PDB entry 7WTM | electron microscopy, 3.50 A resolution | chains C2 and SO of the 17 polymer chains in the assembly

Chain C2:
Molecule: 18S rRNA
Source organism: Saccharomyces cerevisiae
Sequence (1800 nucleotides; row label = number of the first residue in the row):
     1 UAUCUGGUUG AUCCUGCCAG UAGUCAUAUG CUUGUCUCAA AGAUUAAGCC AUGCAUGUCU
    61 AAGUAUAAGC AAUUUAUACA GUGAAACUGC GAAUGGCUCA UUAAAUCAGU UAUCGUUUAU
   121 UUGAUAGUUC CUUUACUACA UGGUAUAACU GUGGUAAUUC UAGAGCUAAU ACAUGCUUAA
   181 AAUCUCGACC CUUUGGAAGA GAUGUAUUUA UUAGAUAAAA AAUCAAUGUC UUCGGACUCU
   241 UUGAUGAUUC AUAAUAACUU UUCGAAUCGC AUGGCCUUGU GCUGGCGAUG GUUCAUUCAA
   301 AUUUCUGCCC UAUCAACUUU CGAUGGUAGG AUAGUGGCCU ACCAUGGUUU CAACGGGUAA
   361 CGGGGAAUAA GGGUUCGAUU CCGGAGAGGG AGCCUGAGAA ACGGCUACCA CAUCCAAGGA
   421 AGGCAGCAGG CGCGCAAAUU ACCCAAUCCU AAUUCAGGGA GGUAGUGACA AUAAAUAACG
   481 AUACAGGGCC CAUUCGGGUC UUGUAAUUGG AAUGAGUACA AUGUAAAUAC CUUAACGAGG
   541 AACAAUUGGA GGGCAAGUCU GGUGCCAGCA GCCGCGGUAA UUCCAGCUCC AAUAGCGUAU
   601 AUUAAAGUUG UUGCAGUUAA AAAGCUCGUA GUUGAACUUU GGGCCCGGUU GGCCGGUCCG
   661 AUUUUUUCGU GUACUGGAUU UCCAACGGGG CCUUUCCUUC UGGCUAACCU UGAGUCCUUG
   721 UGGCUCUUGG CGAACCAGGA CUUUUACUUU GAAAAAAUUA GAGUGUUCAA AGCAGGCGUA
   781 UUGCUCGAAU AUAUUAGCAU GGAAUAAUAG AAUAGGACGU UUGGUUCUAU UUUGUUGGUU
   841 UCUAGGACCA UCGUAAUGAU UAAUAGGGAC GGUCGGGGGC AUCAGUAUUC AAUUGUCAGA
   901 GGUGAAAUUC UUGGAUUUAU UGAAGACUAA CUACUGCGAA AGCAUUUGCC AAGGACGUUU
   961 UCAUUAAUCA AGAACGAAAG UUAGGGGAUC GAAGAUGAUC AGAUACCGUC GUAGUCUUAA
  1021 CCAUAAACUA UGCCGACUAG GGAUCGGGUG GUGUUUUUUU AAUGACCCAC UCGGCACCUU
  1081 ACGAGAAAUC AAAGUCUUUG GGUUCUGGGG GGAGUAUGGU CGCAAGGCUG AAACUUAAAG
  1141 GAAUUGACGG AAGGGCACCA CCAGGAGUGG AGCCUGCGGC UUAAUUUGAC UCAACACGGG
  1201 GAAACUCACC AGGUCCAGAC ACAAUAAGGA UUGACAGAUU GAGAGCUCUU UCUUGAUUUU
  1261 GUGGGUGGUG GUGCAUGGCC GUUCUUAGUU GGUGGAGUGA UUUGUCUGCU UAAUUGCGAU
  1321 AACGAACGAG ACCUUAACCU ACUAAAUAGU GGUGCUAGCA UUUGCUGGUU AUCCACUUCU
  1381 UAGAGGGACU AUCGGUUUCA AGCCGAUGGA AGUUUGAGGC AAUAACAGGU CUGUGAUGCC
  1441 CUUAGACGUU CUGGGCCGCA CGCGCGCUAC ACUGACGGAG CCAGCGAGUC UAACCUUGGC
  1501 CGAGAGGUCU UGGUAAUCUU GUGAAACUCC GUCGUGCUGG GGAUAGAGCA UUGUAAUUAU
  1561 UGCUCUUCAA CGAGGAAUUC CUAGUAAGCG CAAGUCAUCA GCUUGCGUUG AUUACGUCCC
  1621 UGCCCUUUGU ACACACCGCC CGUCGCUAGU ACCGAUUGAA UGGCUUAGUG AGGCCUCAGG
  1681 AUCUGCUUAG AGAAGGGGGC AACUCCAUCU CAGAGCGGAG AAUUUGGACA AACUUGGUCA
  1741 UUUAGAGGAA CUAAAAGUCG UAACAAGGUU UCCGUAGGUG AACCUGCGGA AGGAUCAUUA
Unresolved in the structure: 73-75, 133-135, 489-498, 651-683, 707-732, 1147-1765

Chain SO:
Molecule: 40S ribosomal protein S14-A
Source organism: Saccharomyces cerevisiae
UniProtKB: P06367 (RS14A_YEAST); numbering as in UniProt (aligned over 1-137)
Amino-acid sequence (137 residues; each row starts with the number of its first residue):
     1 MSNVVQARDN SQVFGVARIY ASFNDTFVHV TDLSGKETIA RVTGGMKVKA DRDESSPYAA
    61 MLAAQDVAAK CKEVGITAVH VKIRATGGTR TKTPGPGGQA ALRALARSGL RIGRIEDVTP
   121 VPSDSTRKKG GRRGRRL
Unresolved in the structure: 1-9
Curated features (UniProtKB/Swiss-Prot):
  - modified residue: Ser2 (N-acetylserine)

How chain C2 and chain SO interact:
Residue-residue contacts (76):
  G885(C2) with Ser123(SO), hydrogen bond to the base
  U886(C2) with Val121(SO), hydrogen bond to the sugar; Pro122(SO), base contact; Ser123(SO), hydrogen bond to the base
  A887(C2) with Gly88(SO), sugar contact; Pro120(SO), sugar contact; Pro122(SO), sugar contact; Ser125(SO), sugar contact
  U894(C2) with Lys36(SO), hydrogen bond to the base
  G895(C2) with His29(SO), hydrogen bond to the base; Glu37(SO), sugar contact; Thr38(SO), hydrogen bond to the sugar
  U896(C2) with Thr38(SO), sugar contact; Arg41(SO), sugar contact
  C897(C2) with Arg41(SO), hydrogen bond to the base
  A898(C2) with Met46(SO), sugar contact
  G899(C2) with Thr43(SO), phosphate contact; Met46(SO), phosphate contact
  A900(C2) with Asp25(SO), phosphate contact; Phe27(SO), phosphate contact; Thr43(SO), hydrogen bond to the phosphate; Gly45(SO), hydrogen bond to the phosphate
  G901(C2) with Asp25(SO), phosphate contact; Phe27(SO), phosphate contact
  G902(C2) with Asn24(SO), hydrogen bond to the phosphate; Asp51(SO), base contact; Glu54(SO), base contact
  U903(C2) with Asn24(SO), hydrogen bond to the phosphate; Asp51(SO), base contact; Glu54(SO), base contact; Arg135(SO), salt bridge to the phosphate
  A905(C2) with Arg52(SO), hydrogen bond to the phosphate
  A906(C2) with Ala50(SO), phosphate contact; Asp51(SO), phosphate contact; Arg52(SO), salt bridge to the phosphate
  A915(C2) with Arg41(SO), base contact
  U916(C2) with Phe27(SO), sugar contact
  U917(C2) with Phe27(SO), sugar contact; His29(SO), hydrogen bond to the base
  U918(C2) with Arg18(SO), hydrogen bond to the sugar; Thr31(SO), sugar contact; Gly35(SO), hydrogen bond to the sugar; Arg84(SO), salt bridge to the phosphate
  A919(C2) with Arg18(SO), salt bridge to the phosphate; Gly35(SO), sugar contact; Lys36(SO), sugar contact
  G925(C2) with Thr126(SO), base contact
  C927(C2) with Ser123(SO), base contact; Asp124(SO), hydrogen bond to the sugar
  U928(C2) with Asp124(SO), phosphate contact
  A929(C2) with Val121(SO), base contact; Pro122(SO), base contact; Ser123(SO), base contact; Asp124(SO), hydrogen bond to the sugar
  A988(C2) with Thr126(SO), base contact
  U989(C2) with Thr126(SO), hydrogen bond to the sugar; Arg127(SO), hydrogen bond to the sugar
  C990(C2) with Arg127(SO), sugar contact; Lys128(SO), sugar contact; Lys129(SO), phosphate contact
  G991(C2) with Gly130(SO), hydrogen bond to the phosphate
  C1006(C2) with Arg136(SO), phosphate contact
  C1007(C2) with Arg136(SO), salt bridge to the phosphate
  G1008(C2) with Arg135(SO), salt bridge to the phosphate
  U1009(C2) with Lys129(SO), salt bridge to the phosphate
  U1785(C2) with Arg133(SO), salt bridge to the phosphate; Arg136(SO), salt bridge to the phosphate
  G1786(C2) with Gly130(SO), phosphate contact; Gly131(SO), phosphate contact; Arg133(SO), salt bridge to the phosphate
  C1787(C2) with Arg127(SO), salt bridge to the phosphate; Gly131(SO), phosphate contact; Arg132(SO), phosphate contact
  G1788(C2) with Arg127(SO), salt bridge to the phosphate; Arg132(SO), salt bridge to the phosphate
  G1789(C2) with Arg132(SO), salt bridge to the phosphate
Other interface residues (no listed pair), chain C2 (41 interface residues in all): U888, G904, A907, A926
Other interface residues (no listed pair), chain SO (41 interface residues in all): Ser22, Ser34, Gly44, Lys49, Leu137

In short:
Chain C2 and chain SO each contribute 41 residues to their interface; the contacts include 20 hydrogen bonds
and 14 salt bridges. Polar pairs include G885(C2)-Ser123(SO), U886(C2)-Ser123(SO) and U894(C2)-Lys36(SO).
Chain C2 is 18S rRNA and chain SO is 40S ribosomal protein S14-A, both from Saccharomyces cerevisiae; the
structure, Cryo-EM structure of a yeast pre-40S ribosomal subunit - State Dis-E, was determined by electron
microscopy together with 7WTL from the same study.
